Entry 1JZY (X-ray diffraction, 3.50 A resolution); this record covers chains A and M of the 4 polymer chains in the assembly.

[Chain A]
Molecule: 23S rRNA
From: Deinococcus radiodurans
Sequence (2880 nucleotides; row label = number of the first residue in the row):
     1 GGUCAAGAUA GUAAGGGUCC ACGGUGGAUG CCCUGGCGCU GGAGCCGAUG AAGGACGCGA
    61 UUACCUGCGA AAAGCCCCGA CGAGCUGGAG AUACGCUUUG ACUCGGGGAU GUCCGAAUGG
   121 GGAAACCCAC CUCGUAAGAG GUAUCCGCAA GGAUGGGAAC UCAGGGAACU GAAACAUCUC
   181 AGUACCUGAA GGAGAAGAAA GAGAAUUCGA UUCCGUUAGU AGCGGCGAGC GAACCCGGAU
   241 CAGCCCAAAC CGAAACGCUU GCGUUUCGGG GUUGUAGGAC CAGUUUUUAA GAUUCAACCC
   301 CUCAAGCCGA AGUGGCUGGA AAGCUACACC UCAGAAGGUG AGAGUCCUGU AGGCGAACGA
   361 GCGGUUGACU GUACUGGCAC CUGAGUAGGU CGUUGUUCGU GAAACGAUGA CUGAAUCCGC
   421 GCGGACCACC GCGCAAGGCU AAAUACUCCC AGUGACCGAU AGCGCAUAGU ACCGUGAGGG
   481 AAAGGUGAAA AGAACCCCGG GAGGGGAGUG AAAGAGAACC UGAAACCGUG GACUUACAAG
   541 CAGUCAUGGC ACCUUAUGCG UGUUAUGGCG UGCCUAUUGA AGCAUGAGCC GGCGACUUAG
   601 ACCUGACGUG CGAGCUUAAG UUGAAAAACG GAGGCGGAGC GAAAGCGAGU CCGAAUAGGG
   661 CGGCAUUAGU ACGUCGGGCU AGACUCGAAA CCAGGUGAGC UAAGCAUGAC CAGGUUGAAA
   721 CCCCCGUGAC AGGGGGCGGA GGACCGAACC GGUGCCUGCU GAAACAGUCU CGGAUGAGUU
   781 GUGUUUAGGA GUGAAAAGCU AACCGAACCU GGAGAUAGCU AGUUCUCCCC GAAAUGUAUU
   841 GAGGUACAGC CUCGGAUGUU GACCAUGUCC UGUAGAGCAC UCACAAGGCU AGGGGGCCUA
   901 CCAGCUUACC AAACCUUAUG AAACUCCGAA GGGGCACGCG UUUAGUCCGG GAGUGAGGCU
   961 GCGAGAGCUA ACUUCCGUAG CCGAGAGGGA AACAACCCAG ACCAUCAGCU AAGGUCCCUA
  1021 AAUGAUCGCU CAGUGGUUAA GGAUGUGUCG UCGCAUAGAC AGCCAGGAGG UUGGCUUAGA
  1081 AGCAGCCACC CUUCAAAGAG UGCGUAAUAG CUCACUGGUC GAGUGACGAU GCGCCGAAAA
  1141 UGAUCGGGGC UCAAGUGAUC UACCGAAGCU AUGGAUUCAA CUCGCGAAGC GAGUUGUCUG
  1201 GUAGGGGAGC GUUCAGUCCG CGGAGAAGCC AUACCGGAAG GAGUGGUGGA GCCGACUGAA
  1261 GUGCGGAUGC CGGCAUGAGU AACGAUAAAA GAAGUGAGAA UCUUCUUCGC CGUAAGGACA
  1321 AGGGUUCCUG GGGAAGGGUC GUCCGCCCAG GGAAAGUCGG GACCUAAGGU GAGGCCGAAC
  1381 GGCGCAGCCG AUGGACAGCA GGUCAAGAUU CCUGCACCGA UCAUGUGGAG UGAUGGAGGG
  1441 ACGCAUUACG CUAUCCAAUG CCAAGCUAUG GCUAUGCUGG UUGGUACGCU CAAGGGCGAU
  1501 CGGGUCAGAA AAUCUACCGG UCACAUGCCU CAGACGUAUC GGGAGCUUCC UCGGAAGCGA
  1561 AGUUGGAAAC GCGACGGUGC CAAGAAAAGC UUCUAAACGU UGAAACAUGA UUGCCCGUAC
  1621 CGCAAACCGA CACAGGUGUC CGAGUGUCAA UGCACUAAGG CGCGCGAGAG AACCCUCGUU
  1681 AAGGAACUUU GCAAUCUCAC CCCGUAACUU CGGAAGAAGG GGUCCCCACG CUUCGCGUGG
  1741 GGCGCAGUGA AUAGGCCCAG GCGACUGUUU ACCAAAAUCA CAGCACUCUG CCAACACGAA
  1801 CAGUGGACGU AUAGGGUGUG ACGCCUGCCC GGUGCCGGAA GGUCAAGUGG AGCGGUGCAA
  1861 GCUGCGAAAU GAAGCCCCGG UGAACGGCGG CCGUAACUAU AACGGUCCUA AGGUAGCGAA
  1921 AUUCCUUGUC GGGUAAGUUC CGACCUGCAC GAAAGGCGUA ACGAUCUGGG CGCUGUCUCA
  1981 ACGAGGGACU CGGUGAAAUU GAAUUGGCUG UAAAGAUGCG GCCUACCCGU AGCAGGACGA
  2041 AAAGACCCCG UGGAGCUUUA CUAUAGUCUG GCAUUGGGAU UCGGGUUUCU CUGCGUAGGA
  2101 UAGGUGGGAG CCUGCGAAAC UGGCCUUUUG GGGUCGGUGG AGGCAACGGU GAAAUACCAC
  2161 CCUGAGAAAC UUGGAUUUCU AACCUGAAAA AUCACUUUCG GGGACCGUGC UUGGCGGGUA
  2221 GUUUGACUGG GGCGGUCGCC UCCCAAAAUG UAACGGAGGC GCCCAAAGGU CACCUCAAGA
  2281 CGGUUGGAAA UCGUCUGUAG AGCGCAAAGG UAGAAGGUGG CUUGACUGCG AGACUGACAC
  2341 GUCGAGCAGG GAGGAAACUC GGGCUUAGUG AACCGGUGGU ACCGUGUGGA AGGGCCAUCG
  2401 AUCAACGGAU AAAAGUUACC CCGGGGAUAA CAGGCUGAUC UCCCCCGAGA GUCCAUAUCG
  2461 GCGGGGAGGU UUGGCACCUC GAUGUCGGCU CGUCGCAUCC UGGGGCUGAA GAAGGUCCCA
  2521 AGGGUUGGGC UGUUCGCCCA UUAAAGCGGC ACGCGAGCUG GGUUCAGAAC GUCGUGAGAC
  2581 AGUUCGGUCU CUAUCCGCUA CGGGCGCAGG AGAAUUGAGG GGAGUUGCUC CUAGUACGAG
  2641 AGGACCGGAG UGAACGGACC GCUGGUCUCC CUGCUGUCGU ACCAACGGCA CAUGCAGGGU
  2701 AGCUAUGUCC GGAACGGAUA ACCGCUGAAA GCAUCUAAGC GGGAAGCCAG CCCCAAGAUG
  2761 AGUUCUCCCA CUGUUUAUCA GGUAAGACUC CCGGAAGACC ACCGGGUUAA GAGGCCAGGC
  2821 GUGCACGCAU AGCAAUGUGU UCAGCGGACU GGUGCUCAUC AGUCGAGGUC UUGACCACUC
Disordered / not traced: 249-289, 374-383, 893-908, 2098-2102, 2111-2116, 2126-2131, 2141-2156, 2775-2777, 2878-2880
Ligand contacts: erythromycin a (ERY): A2040, A2041, A2042, A2045, A2482, G2484, U2588, C2589, U2590
Reported in the primary citation:
  - binding site for erythromycin a: A2041, A2042, A2045, G2484, U2588

[Chain M]
Molecule: Ribosomal Protein L32
From: Deinococcus radiodurans
Reference sequence: P49228 (RL32_DEIRA); numbering as in UniProt (aligned over 1-60)
Sequence (60 residues; row label = number of the first residue in the row):
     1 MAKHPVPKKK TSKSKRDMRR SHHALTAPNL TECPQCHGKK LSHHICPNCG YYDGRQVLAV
Disordered / not traced: 1, 60
Curated features (UniProtKB/Swiss-Prot):
  - zinc finger: Cys-33 to Cys-49 (C4-type)
  - binding site (Zn(2+)): Cys-33, Cys-36, Cys-46, Cys-49

[Chain A / chain M interface]
Pairs across the interface (19):
  G15(A) with Met-18(M), sugar contact; Ser-21(M), phosphate contact
  G16(A) with Ser-14(M), phosphate contact
  G17(A) with Ser-14(M), phosphate contact
  U760(A) with Lys-3(M), base contact
  U1276(A) with Lys-10(M), base contact
  U2000(A) with Lys-9(M), sugar contact; Lys-10(M), sugar contact
  A2002(A) with Lys-10(M), phosphate contact
  A2003(A) with Thr-11(M), phosphate contact
  G2029(A) with Arg-19(M), sugar contact
  G2039(A) with His-4(M), base contact
  A2040(A) with His-4(M), base contact
  U2590(A) with Lys-3(M), base contact; His-4(M), base contact
  U2594(A) with Pro-7(M), base contact
  U2859(A) with His-43(M), base contact; Tyr-52(M), base contact
  A2861(A) with Thr-31(M), sugar contact
Also at the interface, not in a pair above, chain A (23 interface residues in all): A14, A1275, G1279, A1998, U1999, U2004, C2028, C2790
Also at the interface, not in a pair above, chain M (21 interface residues in all): Ala-2, Pro-5, Val-6, Lys-8, Ser-12, Lys-13, Asp-17, Ser-42

[Summary]
23 residues of chain A and 21 residues of chain M are in contact. Ligands of chain A: erythromycin a. Curated
annotation (UniProt) lists 4 Zn2+-binding residues on chain M. The paper reports a binding site for
erythromycin a at A2041(A), A2042(A) and A2045(A) among others.
Chain A is 23S rRNA and chain M is Ribosomal Protein L32, both from Deinococcus radiodurans; the structure,
Structural Basis for the Interaction of Antibiotics with the Peptidyl Transferase Center in Eubacteria, was
determined by X-ray diffraction together with 1J5A, 1JZX, 1JZZ and 1K01 from the same study.
